Entry 6E4X (X-ray diffraction, 2.25 A resolution); this record covers chains Y and Z of the 3 polymer chains in the assembly.

[Chain Y]
Protein: S5V2-29 light chain
From: Homo sapiens
UniProtKB: Q8TCD0 (Q8TCD0_HUMAN); residues 93-210 here correspond to UniProt positions 122-239 (UniProt number = residue number + 29)
Amino-acid sequence (210 residues; numbered 1 to 210; the number before each row is that of its first residue):
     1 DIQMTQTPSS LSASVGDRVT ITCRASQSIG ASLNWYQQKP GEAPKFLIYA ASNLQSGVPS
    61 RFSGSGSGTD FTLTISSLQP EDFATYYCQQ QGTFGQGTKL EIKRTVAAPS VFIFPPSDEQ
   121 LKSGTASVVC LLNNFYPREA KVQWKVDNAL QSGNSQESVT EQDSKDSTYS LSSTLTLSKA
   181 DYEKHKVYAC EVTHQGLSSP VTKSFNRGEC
Not modelled in the structure: 209-210
Disulfide bonds: Cys23-Cys88, Cys130-Cys190

[Chain Z]
Protein: S5V2-29 heavy chain
From: Homo sapiens
Amino-acid sequence (241 residues; each row starts with the number of its first residue):
     1 QVQLQESGPG LVKPSETLSL TCTVSGGSVS SNIYYWSWIR QTPGKGLEWL GYFYHSGSSN
    61 YNPSLKSRVT ISGDMSKNQF SLKLKSVTAA DTAIYYCARG GVENLMLVAV IQEMWYFDLW
   121 GRGTLVTVSG ASTKGPSVFP LAPSSKSTSG GTAALGCLVK DYFPEPVTVS WNSGALTSGV
   181 HTFPAVLQSS GLYSLSSVVT VPSSSLGTQT YICNVNHKPS NTKVDKRVEP KSCDKHHHHH
   241 H
Not modelled in the structure: 232-241
Disulfide bonds: Cys22-Cys97, Cys157-Cys213

[Chain Y / chain Z interface]
Pairs across the interface (74; chain Y residue first):
  Ile29(Y) - Gln112(Z)  hydrogen bond (backbone-side chain)
  Gly30(Y) - Gln112(Z)
  Ala31(Y) - Gln112(Z)  hydrogen bond (backbone-side chain)
  Ser32(Y) - Gln112(Z)
  Ser32(Y) - Glu113(Z)
  Ser32(Y) - Met114(Z)
  Asn34(Y) - Trp115(Z)  hydrogen bond (side chain-backbone)
  Asn34(Y) - Tyr116(Z)
  Tyr36(Y) - Tyr116(Z)
  Tyr36(Y) - Phe117(Z)  hydrogen bond (side chain-backbone)
  Gln38(Y) - Gln41(Z)  hydrogen bond
  Gln38(Y) - Tyr96(Z)  hydrogen bond
  Ala43(Y) - Tyr96(Z)  hydrophobic
  Ala43(Y) - Trp120(Z)  hydrophobic
  Ala43(Y) - Gly121(Z)
  Pro44(Y) - Trp120(Z)
  Phe46(Y) - Tyr116(Z)  hydrophobic
  Phe46(Y) - Phe117(Z)
  Phe46(Y) - Asp118(Z)
  Tyr49(Y) - Glu103(Z)  hydrogen bond
  Tyr49(Y) - Met114(Z)
  Tyr49(Y) - Tyr116(Z)  hydrophobic
  Ala50(Y) - Met114(Z)  hydrophobic
  Ser67(Y) - Val108(Z)
  Tyr87(Y) - Gln41(Z)  hydrogen bond
  Tyr87(Y) - Leu47(Z)  hydrophobic
  Gln89(Y) - Trp115(Z)  hydrogen bond (side chain-backbone)
  Gln91(Y) - Glu113(Z)
  Gln91(Y) - Trp115(Z)
  Gly92(Y) - Trp49(Z)
  Gly92(Y) - Trp115(Z)
  Phe94(Y) - Leu47(Z)
  Phe94(Y) - Phe117(Z)  hydrophobic
  Phe112(Y) - Lys146(Z)
  Phe112(Y) - Ser147(Z)
  Phe112(Y) - Ser149(Z)
  Phe112(Y) - Ala154(Z)  hydrophobic
  Ile113(Y) - Lys146(Z)  hydrogen bond (backbone-backbone)
  Phe114(Y) - Leu141(Z)  hydrophobic
  Phe114(Y) - Ala142(Z)
  Phe114(Y) - Ser147(Z)
  Phe114(Y) - Ala154(Z)
  Pro115(Y) - Lys231(Z)
  Pro116(Y) - Lys231(Z)
  Ser117(Y) - Phe139(Z)
  Ser117(Y) - Pro140(Z)
  Glu119(Y) - Pro140(Z)
  Glu119(Y) - Lys226(Z)  salt bridge
  Gln120(Y) - Phe139(Z)
  Gln120(Y) - Lys160(Z)
  Ser127(Y) - Leu158(Z)
  Ser127(Y) - Lys160(Z)
  Val129(Y) - Leu141(Z)  hydrophobic
  Leu131(Y) - Ala154(Z)  hydrophobic
  Leu131(Y) - Phe183(Z)  hydrophobic
  Leu131(Y) - Val198(Z)  hydrophobic
  Asn133(Y) - His181(Z)
  Asn133(Y) - Thr200(Z)
  Asn134(Y) - His181(Z)
  Gln156(Y) - Val186(Z)
  Gln156(Y) - Leu187(Z)  hydrogen bond (side chain-backbone)
  Gln156(Y) - Gln188(Z)
  Glu157(Y) - Val186(Z)
  Ser158(Y) - Phe183(Z)
  Ser158(Y) - Pro184(Z)  hydrogen bond (side chain-backbone)
  Ser158(Y) - Val186(Z)
  Val159(Y) - Pro184(Z)
  Thr160(Y) - Phe183(Z)
  Ser170(Y) - His181(Z)
  Ser170(Y) - Phe183(Z)
  Leu171(Y) - Phe183(Z)
  Ser172(Y) - Phe183(Z)
  Ser172(Y) - Ser196(Z)  hydrogen bond
  Ser204(Y) - Lys146(Z)  hydrogen bond (backbone-side chain)
Other interface residues (no listed pair), chain Y (48 interface residues in all): Glu42, Ser110, Val111, Asp118, Ser123, Thr125, Lys203, Phe205
Other interface residues (no listed pair), chain Z (40 interface residues in all): Ile39, Arg122, Thr148, Leu155

[Overview]
48 residues of chain Y face 40 of chain Z across their interface; the contacts include 14 hydrogen bonds and 1
salt bridge. Among the polar pairs are Glu119(Y)-Lys226(Z), Ile29(Y)-Gln112(Z) and Ala31(Y)-Gln112(Z).
Here chain Y is S5V2-29 light chain and chain Z is S5V2-29 heavy chain, both from Homo sapiens. Entry 6E4X
(Human antibody S5V2-29 in complex with influenza hemagglutinin A/Texas/50/2012 (H3N2)) was determined by
X-ray diffraction.
